3P8C - chains D and F of the 5 polymer chains in the assembly; structure by X-ray diffraction, 2.29 A resolution.

# Chain D
Name: Wiskott-Aldrich syndrome protein family member 1
From: Homo sapiens
Notes: engineered mutation(s): prolin rich region deletion mutant
UniProt: Q92558 (WASF1_HUMAN); the construct has insertions or renumbered stretches relative to UniProt, so the offset changes along the chain: 1-186 = UniProt 1-186; 205-279 = UniProt 485-559
Amino-acid sequence (279 residues; row label = number of the first residue in the row):
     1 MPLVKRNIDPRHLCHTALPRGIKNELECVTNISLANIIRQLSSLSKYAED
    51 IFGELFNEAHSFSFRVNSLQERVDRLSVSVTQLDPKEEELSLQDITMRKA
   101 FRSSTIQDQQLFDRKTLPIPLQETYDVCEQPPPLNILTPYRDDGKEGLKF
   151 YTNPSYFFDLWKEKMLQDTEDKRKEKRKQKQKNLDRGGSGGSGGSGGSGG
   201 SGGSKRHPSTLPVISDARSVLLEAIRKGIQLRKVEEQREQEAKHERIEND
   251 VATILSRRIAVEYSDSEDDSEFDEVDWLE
Unresolved in the structure: 1-20, 185-215, 239-247, 265-279
Construct notes: linker (187-204)
What the authors report for this chain:
  - mutagenesis - Y151E, W161E/K162D: increased signaling
  - post-translational modification sites: Tyr125, Thr138, Tyr151 (citing earlier work)

# Chain F
Name: Abl interactor 2
From: Homo sapiens
Notes: fragment: N-terminal domain
UniProt: B4DSN1 (B4DSN1_HUMAN); residue numbers follow UniProt; this construct covers 1-158
Amino-acid sequence (159 residues; each row starts with the number of its first residue; numbering starts at 0):
     0 AMAELQMLLEEEIPGGRRALFDSYTNLERVADYCENNYIQSADKQRALEE
    50 TKAYTTQSLASVAYLINTLANNVLQMLDIQASQLRRMESSINHISQTVDI
   100 HKEKVARREIGILTTNKNTSRTHKIIAPANLERPVRYIRKPIDYTILDDI
   150 GHGVKVSTQ
Unresolved in the structure: 156-158
Construct notes: expression tag (0)

# Interface between chain D and chain F
Residue-residue contacts (75; chain D residue first):
  Glu27(D) - Tyr37(F)  hydrogen bond
  Glu27(D) - Lys43(F)
  Glu27(D) - Gln44(F)
  Glu27(D) - Leu47(F)
  Cys28(D) - Tyr37(F)  hydrogen bond (backbone-side chain)
  Thr30(D) - Leu47(F)
  Asn31(D) - Cys33(F)  hydrogen bond (side chain-backbone)
  Asn31(D) - Tyr37(F)
  Asn31(D) - Leu47(F)
  Asn31(D) - Thr50(F)  hydrogen bond
  Leu34(D) - Leu47(F)  hydrophobic
  Leu34(D) - Thr50(F)
  Ala35(D) - Ala30(F)
  Ala35(D) - Glu34(F)
  Ile37(D) - Thr54(F)
  Ile38(D) - Leu26(F)
  Ile38(D) - Val29(F)  hydrophobic
  Ile38(D) - Ala30(F)
  Ile38(D) - Thr54(F)
  Ile38(D) - Ser57(F)
  Arg39(D) - Ala30(F)
  Arg39(D) - Asp31(F)  salt bridge
  Arg39(D) - Glu34(F)  salt bridge
  Leu41(D) - Leu26(F)
  Leu41(D) - Ser57(F)
  Leu41(D) - Leu58(F)
  Leu41(D) - Val61(F)
  Ser42(D) - Tyr23(F)  hydrogen bond (side chain-backbone)
  Ser42(D) - Leu26(F)
  Ser42(D) - Glu27(F)
  Ser45(D) - Leu19(F)
  Ser45(D) - Ser22(F)  hydrogen bond
  Ser45(D) - Tyr23(F)
  Ser45(D) - Val61(F)
  Lys46(D) - Tyr23(F)
  Ala48(D) - Leu19(F)  hydrophobic
  Ala48(D) - Ile65(F)  hydrophobic
  Glu49(D) - Arg16(F)  salt bridge
  Glu49(D) - Leu19(F)
  Phe52(D) - Leu19(F)  hydrophobic
  Phe52(D) - Ile65(F)
  Phe52(D) - Leu68(F)  hydrophobic
  Phe52(D) - Ala69(F)  hydrophobic
  Phe52(D) - Val72(F)  hydrophobic
  Gly53(D) - Arg16(F)
  Phe56(D) - Leu8(F)
  Phe56(D) - Ile12(F)  hydrophobic
  Phe56(D) - Arg16(F)
  Ala59(D) - Met75(F)  hydrophobic
  Ala59(D) - Gln79(F)  hydrogen bond (backbone-side chain)
  His60(D) - Leu8(F)
  Phe62(D) - Gln79(F)
  Ser63(D) - Leu8(F)
  Ser63(D) - Gln79(F)  hydrogen bond
  Val66(D) - Gln82(F)
  Val66(D) - Leu83(F)  hydrophobic
  Val66(D) - Met86(F)  hydrophobic
  Leu69(D) - Met86(F)  hydrophobic
  Gln70(D) - Met86(F)
  Val73(D) - Ile90(F)  hydrophobic
  Val73(D) - Ile93(F)
  Leu76(D) - Ile93(F)  hydrophobic
  Ser77(D) - Ile93(F)
  Val80(D) - Ile93(F)  hydrophobic
  Val80(D) - Thr96(F)
  Val80(D) - Val97(F)  hydrophobic
  Leu83(D) - His100(F)
  Asp84(D) - His100(F)
  Pro85(D) - His100(F)
  Pro85(D) - Lys103(F)
  Pro85(D) - Arg107(F)  hydrogen bond (backbone-side chain)
  Lys86(D) - Arg107(F)
  Glu88(D) - His100(F)  salt bridge
  Glu88(D) - Arg107(F)  hydrogen bond (backbone-side chain)
  Leu90(D) - Glu108(F)
Other interface residues (no listed pair), chain D (37 interface residues in all): Asn67, Glu87
Other interface residues (no listed pair), chain F (49 interface residues in all): Met1, Leu4, Phe20, Ala46, Lys51, Tyr53, Leu76, Ser89, Lys101, Val104

# Summary
37 residues of chain D and 49 residues of chain F are in contact; the contacts include 10 hydrogen bonds and 4
salt bridges. Polar contacts include Arg39(D)-Asp31(F), Arg39(D)-Glu34(F) and Glu49(D)-Arg16(F). From the
paper: Y151E and W161E/K162D of chain D increase signaling; modification sites Tyr125(D), Thr138(D) and
Tyr151(D).
Here chain D is Wiskott-Aldrich syndrome protein family member 1 and chain F is Abl interactor 2, both from
Homo sapiens. Entry 3P8C (Structure and Control of the Actin Regulatory WAVE Complex) was determined by X-ray
diffraction.
